Entry 6TKH (X-ray diffraction, 1.90 A resolution); this record covers chains H and I of the 3 polymer chains in the assembly.

== Chain H ==
Name: Thrombin heavy chain
Source organism: Homo sapiens
Notes: EC 3.4.21.5
UniProtKB: P00734 (THRB_HUMAN); residues 321-579 here correspond to UniProt positions 364-622 (UniProt number = residue number + 43)
Sequence (259 residues; numbered 321 to 579; the number before each row is that of its first residue):
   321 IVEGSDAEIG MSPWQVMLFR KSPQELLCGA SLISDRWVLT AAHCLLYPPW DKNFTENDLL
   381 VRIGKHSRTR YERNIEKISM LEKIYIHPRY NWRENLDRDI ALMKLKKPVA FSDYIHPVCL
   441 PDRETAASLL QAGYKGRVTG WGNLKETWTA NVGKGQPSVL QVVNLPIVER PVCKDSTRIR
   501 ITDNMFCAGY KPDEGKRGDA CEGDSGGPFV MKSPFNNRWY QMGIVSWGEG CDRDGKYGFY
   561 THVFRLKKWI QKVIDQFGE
Disordered / not traced: 468-474, 579
Disulfides: Cys348-Cys364, Cys493-Cys507, Cys521-Cys551
Glycans and other covalent adducts: N-acetylglucosamine (NAG) linked to Asn373
UniProt features mapped onto this chain:
  - region: Ala508 to Val530 (High affinity receptor-binding region which is also known as the TP508 peptide)
  - active site (Charge relay system): His363, Asp419, Ser525
  - glycosylation: Asn373 (N-linked (GlcNAc...) (complex) asparagine)

== Chain I ==
Name: Tsetse thrombin inhibitor
UniProtKB: O97373 (TTI_GLOMM); residues -20 to 32 here correspond to UniProt positions 1-53 (UniProt number = residue number + 21)
Sequence (53 residues; row label = number of the first residue in the row; numbers below 1 keep their minus sign (Met-20 is residue -20)):
   -20 MKFFTVLFFL LSIIYLIVAA PGEPGAPIDY DEYGDSSEEV GGTPLHEIPG IRL
Disordered / not traced: -20 to 0, 13-19, 32
Modified positions: Tyr9 (O-sulfo-L-tyrosine; TYS); Tyr12 (O-sulfo-L-tyrosine; TYS)

== How chain H and chain I interact ==
Pairs across the interface - 64 pairs, chain H then chain I:
  Tyr367(H) - His25(I)  hydrogen bond (side chain-backbone)
  Pro369(H) - His25(I)
  Trp370(H) - His25(I)
  Trp370(H) - Ile30(I)  hydrophobic
  His407(H) - Tyr12(I)
  Pro408(H) - Tyr12(I)
  Arg409(H) - Tyr12(I)
  Arg413(H) - Pro23(I)
  Glu414(H) - Gly20(I)
  Glu414(H) - Gly21(I)  hydrogen bond (side chain-backbone)
  Glu414(H) - Thr22(I)
  Glu414(H) - Pro23(I)
  Glu414(H) - Leu24(I)  hydrogen bond (backbone-backbone)
  Asn415(H) - Leu24(I)
  Leu416(H) - Leu24(I)  hydrophobic
  Arg418(H) - Asp10(I)  salt bridge
  Arg443(H) - Ile7(I)  hydrogen bond (side chain-backbone)
  Arg443(H) - Tyr9(I)
  Ala446(H) - Ile7(I)
  Ala447(H) - Ile7(I)  hydrophobic
  Leu450(H) - Pro3(I)
  Leu450(H) - Gly4(I)  hydrogen bond (backbone-backbone)
  Gln451(H) - Gly1(I)
  Gln451(H) - Glu2(I)
  Ala452(H) - Gly1(I)  hydrogen bond (backbone-backbone)
  Ala452(H) - Glu2(I)  hydrogen bond (backbone-backbone)
  Ile487(H) - Gly4(I)
  Arg490(H) - Gly4(I)  hydrogen bond (side chain-backbone)
  Arg490(H) - Ala5(I)
  Ile499(H) - Thr22(I)
  Ile499(H) - Leu24(I)  hydrophobic
  Ile499(H) - Ile27(I)  hydrophobic
  Arg500(H) - Gly20(I)
  Asp503(H) - Pro6(I)
  Asn504(H) - Asp10(I)  hydrogen bond
  Phe506(H) - Gly4(I)
  Asp519(H) - Arg31(I)  salt bridge
  Ala520(H) - Arg31(I)  hydrogen bond (backbone-side chain)
  Trp547(H) - Leu24(I)  hydrophobic
  Trp547(H) - Ile30(I)  hydrophobic
  Trp547(H) - Arg31(I)
  Gly548(H) - Ile30(I)
  Gly548(H) - Arg31(I)  hydrogen bond (backbone-backbone)
  Glu549(H) - Ile27(I)
  Glu549(H) - Pro28(I)
  Glu549(H) - Gly29(I)
  Gly550(H) - Gly29(I)  hydrogen bond (backbone-backbone)
  Gly550(H) - Arg31(I)  hydrogen bond (backbone-side chain)
  Cys551(H) - Arg31(I)
  Arg553(H) - Gly29(I)
  Gly558(H) - Arg31(I)
  His562(H) - Ala5(I)
  His562(H) - Pro6(I)  hydrogen bond (side chain-backbone)
  Phe564(H) - Ile7(I)  hydrophobic
  Phe564(H) - Asp8(I)
  Phe564(H) - Tyr9(I)
  Arg565(H) - Asp8(I)  salt bridge
  Arg565(H) - Tyr9(I)
  Arg565(H) - Asp10(I)  salt bridge
  Leu566(H) - Asp10(I)
  Lys567(H) - Tyr9(I)
  Lys568(H) - Tyr9(I)
  Trp569(H) - Tyr12(I)
  Lys572(H) - Tyr12(I)
Also at the interface, not in a pair above, chain H (50 interface residues in all): Tyr454, Val488, Glu489, Pro491, Arg498, Cys521, Glu522, Val545, Ser546

== In short ==
50 residues of chain H face 22 of chain I across their interface; the contacts include 14 hydrogen bonds and 4
salt bridges. Polar pairs include Arg418(H)-Asp10(I), Asp519(H)-Arg31(I) and Arg565(H)-Asp8(I). From UniProt:
3 active-site residues on chain H.
Here chain H is Thrombin heavy chain (Homo sapiens) and chain I is Tsetse thrombin inhibitor. Entry 6TKH
(Tsetse thrombin inhibitor in complex with human alpha-thrombin - orthorhombic form at 7keV) was determined by
X-ray diffraction, deposited together with 6TKG, 6TKI, 6TKJ and 6TKL.
